6ZSW - chain A; structure by X-ray diffraction, 2.08 A resolution.

== Chain A ==
Protein: Cellular retinoic acid-binding protein 2
Source organism: Homo sapiens
Reference sequence: P29373 (RABP2_HUMAN); residues 0-137 here correspond to UniProt positions 1-138 (UniProt number = residue number + 1)
Chain sequence (141 residues; numbered -3 to 137; the number before each row is that of its first residue; numbers below 1 keep their minus sign (Gly-3 is residue -3)):
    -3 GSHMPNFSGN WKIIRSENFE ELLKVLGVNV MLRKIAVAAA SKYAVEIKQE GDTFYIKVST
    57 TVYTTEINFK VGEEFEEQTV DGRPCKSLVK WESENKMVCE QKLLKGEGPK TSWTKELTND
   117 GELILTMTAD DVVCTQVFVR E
Unresolved in the structure: -3 to -1
Covalently attached groups: methyl (Z)-3-(4-hydroxyphenyl)-2-methyl-prop-2-enoate (QPB) linked to Lys111
Differences from the reference sequence: expression tag (-3 to -1); engineered mutation Tyr39 (Pro40 in P29373), Val54 (Thr55 in P29373), Tyr59 (Arg60 in P29373), Lys111 (Arg112 in P29373), Gln132 (Arg133 in P29373), Phe134 (Tyr135 in P29373)
Residues lining bound ligands: QPB (methyl (Z)-3-(4-hydroxyphenyl)-2-methyl-prop-2-enoate): Phe15, Tyr39, Ile52, Val54, Val76, Trp109, Leu121, Met123, Gln132
Swiss-Prot annotation at these positions:
  - motif: Lys20 to Lys30 (Nuclear localization signal)
  - cross-link: Lys101 (Glycyl lysine isopeptide (Lys-Gly) (interchain with G-Cter in SUMO))
Reported in the primary citation:
  - binding site for QPB: Tyr39, Lys111

== In short ==
Covalently linked compound QPB: at Lys111. From the paper: a binding site for QPB at Tyr39 and Lys111.
Chain A is Cellular retinoic acid-binding protein 2 (Homo sapiens); the structure, M2 mutant
(R111K:Y134F:T54V:R132Q:P39Y:R59Y) of human cellular retinoic acid binding protein II - 6 conjugate, was
determined by X-ray diffraction (same publication as 6ZSX, 6Z2U and 6Z2Z).
